PDB entry 4UR8 | X-ray diffraction, 2.10 A resolution | chains A and D of the 4 polymer chains in the assembly

# Chain A (and D)
Molecule: Keto-deoxy-D-galactarate dehydratase
From: Agrobacterium tumefaciens
Notes: EC 4.2.1.-; chain D of this document is another copy of the same molecule, construct and numbering; everything in this record applies to it too
Reference sequence: Q8UB77 (KDGD_AGRT5); numbering as in UniProt (aligned over 1-303)
Chain sequence (311 residues; row label = number of the first residue in the row):
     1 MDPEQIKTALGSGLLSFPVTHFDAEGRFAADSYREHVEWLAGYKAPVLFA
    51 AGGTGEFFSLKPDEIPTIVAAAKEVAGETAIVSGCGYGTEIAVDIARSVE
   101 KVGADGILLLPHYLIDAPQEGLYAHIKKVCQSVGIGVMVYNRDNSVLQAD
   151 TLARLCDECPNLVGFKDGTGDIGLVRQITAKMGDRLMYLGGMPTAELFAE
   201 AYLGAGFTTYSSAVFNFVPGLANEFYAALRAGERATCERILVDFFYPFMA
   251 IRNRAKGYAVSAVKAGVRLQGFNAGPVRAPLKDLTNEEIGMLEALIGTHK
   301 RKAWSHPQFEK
Unresolved in the structure: 305-311 (chain D: 304-311)
Covalent attachments: 2-oxoadipic acid (OOG) linked to K166
Sequence notes: expression tag (304-311); cloning artifact (2)
Ligand contacts: 2-oxoadipic acid (OOG): F17, G52, G53, T54, L108, L110, Y140, R142, G191, M192, P193, S211, A213, A259, V260

# Interface between chain A and chain D
Residue-residue contacts (30; chain A residue first):
  I172(A) with I172(D), hydrophobic; F198(D), hydrophobic; A201(D), hydrophobic
  G173(A) with F198(D)
  R176(A) with L197(D); E200(D), salt bridge; R234(D); E238(D), salt bridge; Y246(D)
  Q177(A) with Y246(D), hydrogen bond (backbone-side chain); M249(D)
  A180(A) with E238(D)
  L197(A) with R176(D)
  F198(A) with I172(D), hydrophobic; G173(D)
  E200(A) with R176(D), salt bridge; G204(D)
  A201(A) with I172(D), hydrophobic; A201(D)
  G204(A) with E200(D); R234(D), hydrogen bond (backbone-side chain)
  R234(A) with G204(D), hydrogen bond (side chain-backbone); A205(D); G206(D)
  E238(A) with R176(D), salt bridge; A180(D)
  L241(A) with R176(D)
  Y246(A) with R176(D); Q177(D), hydrogen bond (side chain-backbone)
  M249(A) with Q177(D)
Also at the interface, not in a pair above, chain A (21 interface residues in all): G170, T179, L203, A205, G206, V242
Also at the interface, not in a pair above, chain D (21 interface residues in all): G170, T179, L203, L241, V242

# In short
The chain A/chain D interface involves 21 residues from each chain, with 4 hydrogen bonds and 4 salt bridges.
Polar pairs include R176(A)-E200(D), R176(A)-E238(D) and Q177(A)-Y246(D). Covalently linked 2-oxoadipic acid:
at K166(A).
Chain A and chain D are both Keto-deoxy-D-galactarate dehydratase (Agrobacterium tumefaciens); the structure,
Crystal structure of keto-deoxy-D-galactarate dehydratase complexed with 2-oxoadipic acid, was determined by
X-ray diffraction, deposited together with 5HWJ, 5HWM, 5HWN and 4UR7.
